Entry 5G3S (X-ray diffraction, 2.08 A resolution); this record covers chains A and B.

Chain A (and B):
Molecule: L-tryptophan oxidase vioa
Source organism: Chromobacterium violaceum
Notes: EC 1.4.3.23; chain B of this document is another copy of the same molecule, construct and numbering; everything in this record applies to it too
UniProtKB: Q9S3V1 (VIOA_CHRVO); residues 1-418 here = UniProt positions 1-418
Sequence (423 residues; numbered -4 to 418; the number before each row is that of its first residue; numbers below 1 keep their minus sign (Gly-4 is residue -4)):
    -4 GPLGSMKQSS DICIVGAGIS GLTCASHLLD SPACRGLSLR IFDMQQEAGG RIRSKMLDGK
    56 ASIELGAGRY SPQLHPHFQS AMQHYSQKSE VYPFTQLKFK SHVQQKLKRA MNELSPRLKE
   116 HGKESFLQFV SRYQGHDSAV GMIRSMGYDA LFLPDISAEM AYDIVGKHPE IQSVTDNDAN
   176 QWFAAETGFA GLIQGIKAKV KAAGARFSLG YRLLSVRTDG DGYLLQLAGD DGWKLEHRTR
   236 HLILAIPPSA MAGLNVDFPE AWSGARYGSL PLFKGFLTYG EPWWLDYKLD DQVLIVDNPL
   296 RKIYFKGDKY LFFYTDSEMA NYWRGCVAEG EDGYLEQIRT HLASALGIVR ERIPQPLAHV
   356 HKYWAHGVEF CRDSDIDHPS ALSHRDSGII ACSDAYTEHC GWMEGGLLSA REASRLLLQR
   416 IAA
Disordered / not traced: -4 to 0, 367-372 (chain B: -4 to 3, 366-373)
Sequence notes: expression tag (-4 to 0); engineered mutation Gln3 (His in Q9S3V1)
Modified positions: Cys395 (s-mercaptocysteine; CSS)
Ion coordination: Hg2+ site 1 near Met1 (its only coordinating residue here); Hg2+ site 2: Ser15, Cys19, Cys387; Hg2+ site 3: Leu23, Cys29; samarium (III) ion site 1: His97, Lys101 (together with chloride ion); samarium (III) ion site 2: His97, Gln100; samarium (III) ion site 3 near His116 (its only coordinating residue here); samarium (III) ion site 4 near His163 (its only coordinating residue here); samarium (III) ion site 5: Glu324 (shared with Arg201(B) of chain B); samarium (III) ion site 6: His361 (together with 2-amino-2-hydroxymethyl-propane-1,3-diol, nitrate ion); Hg2+ site 4: Cys366, Ala390, Cys395
Ligand contacts: dihydroflavine-adenine dinucleotide (FDA): Val10, Gly11, Ala12, Gly13, Ile14, Ser15, Gly16, Asp38, Met39, Gln40, Gly44, Gly45, Arg46, Ile47, Leu60, Gly61, Ala62, Gly63, Arg64, Tyr206, Arg207, Leu208, Ala240, Ile241, Pro242, Ala245, Leu249, Leu267, Lys269, Tyr309, Trp359, Gly362, Ser388, Asp389, Gly396, Trp397, Met398
Swiss-Prot annotation at these positions:
  - binding site (Mg(2+)): Gly13, Gly16, Ala240
  - binding site (FAD): Ser15, Asp38, Arg46, Arg64, Leu208, Met398
  - binding site (substrate): Arg64, His163, Tyr309
  - mutagenesis: Arg64 (R64Q/S: No activity), His163 (H163A: Almost no effect on activity; H163N: Retains 8% of wild-type activity), Lys269 (K269Q/S: Retains less than 2% of wild-type activity), Tyr309 (Y309A: Retains 5% of wild-type activity), Val363 (V363A: Retains 50% of wild-type activity; V363Q: Retains 17% of wild-type activity), Trp397 (W397A: No activity; W397Y: Retains 60% of wild-type activity)
Reported in the primary citation:
  - catalytic residues: Arg64, Lys269, Tyr309
  - mutagenesis - R64Q, R64S, W397A: abolished catalytic activity
  - mutagenesis - H163A, H163N, K269Q, K269S, Y309A, V363A, V363Q, W397Y: decreased catalytic activity
  - mutagenesis - H163A (3-fold): increased catalytic activity on l-phenylalanine
  - specificity-determining residues: His163

Interface between chain A and chain B:
Residue-residue contacts (26; chain A residue first):
  Met1(A) with Tyr317(B); Gly320(B); Cys321(B); Glu324(B)
  Gln3(A) with Ala323(B)
  Tyr206(A) with Arg319(B), hydrogen bond; Ala323(B)
  Asp226(A) with Arg319(B), salt bridge; Lys357(B); Tyr358(B); Ala360(B)
  Trp228(A) with Arg319(B); Gly320(B); Ala323(B), hydrophobic; Tyr358(B), hydrophobic
  Arg319(A) with Tyr206(B), hydrogen bond; Asp226(B), salt bridge; Trp228(B)
  Gly320(A) with Trp228(B)
  Ala323(A) with Arg201(B), hydrogen bond (backbone-side chain); Tyr206(B); Trp228(B), hydrophobic
  Glu324(A) with Arg201(B), salt bridge
  Tyr358(A) with Asp226(B); Trp228(B)
  Ala360(A) with Asp226(B)
Also at the interface, not in a pair above, chain A (15 interface residues in all): Gly224, Gly227, Asn316, Lys357
Also at the interface, not in a pair above, chain B (15 interface residues in all): Gly224, Asn316

Summary:
The chain A/chain B interface involves 15 residues from each chain; the contacts include 3 hydrogen bonds and
3 salt bridges. Polar contacts include Asp226(A)-Arg319(B), Glu324(A)-Arg201(B) and Tyr206(A)-Arg319(B). From
the paper: catalytic residues Arg64(A), Lys269(A) and Tyr309(A); H163A, H163N and K269Q of chain A, among
others, reduce catalytic activity; 11 substitutions were tested in all.
Chain A and chain B are both L-tryptophan oxidase vioa (Chromobacterium violaceum); the structure, The
structure of the L-tryptophan oxidase VioA from Chromobacterium violaceum - Samarium derivative, was
determined by X-ray diffraction together with 5G3T and 5G3U from the same study.
